Entry 4FQK (X-ray diffraction, 5.65 A resolution (low resolution: residue-level contacts below are approximate; hydrogen-bond / salt-bridge calls are withheld)); this record covers chains A and L of the 4 polymer chains in the assembly.

# Chain A
Name: Hemagglutinin HA1
Organism: Influenza B virus
UniProtKB: C0LT38 (C0LT38_9INFB); the construct lacks a stretch of the UniProt sequence, so the offset changes along the chain: 1-163 = UniProt 16-178; 164-344 = UniProt 182-362
Sequence (347 residues; each row starts with the number of its first residue; a row labelled like 163A-163C holds insertion residues (163A, then the next letters in order)):
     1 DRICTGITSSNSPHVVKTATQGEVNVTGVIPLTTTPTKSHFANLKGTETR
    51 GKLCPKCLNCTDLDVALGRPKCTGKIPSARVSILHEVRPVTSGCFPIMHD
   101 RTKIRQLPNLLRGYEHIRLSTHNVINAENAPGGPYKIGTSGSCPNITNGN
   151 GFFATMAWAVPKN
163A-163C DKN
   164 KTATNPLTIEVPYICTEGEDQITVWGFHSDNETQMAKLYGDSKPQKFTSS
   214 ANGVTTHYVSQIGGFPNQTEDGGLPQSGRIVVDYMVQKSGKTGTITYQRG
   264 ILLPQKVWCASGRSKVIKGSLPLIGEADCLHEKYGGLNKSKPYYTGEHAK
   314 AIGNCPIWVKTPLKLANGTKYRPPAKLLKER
Not modelled in the structure: 7-9, 27, 339-344
Cystine bridges: Cys54-Cys57, Cys60-Cys72, Cys94-Cys143, Cys178-Cys272, Cys292-Cys318
Covalently attached groups: N-acetylglucosamine (NAG) linked to Asn145, Asn194, Asn230, Asn301, Asn330

# Chain L
Name: Antibody CR8059 Light Chain
Organism: Homo sapiens
Notes: fragment: Fab; antibody fragment or engineered binder
Sequence (216 residues; each row starts with the number of its first residue; note: 1 number in that range is skipped by the numbering (no residue carries it; nothing is unmodelled there); a row labelled like 27A-27B holds insertion residues (27A, then the next letters in order)):
     1 QSVLTQPPS
    11 ASGTPGQRVTISCSGSS
27A-27B SN
    28 IGTNYVYWYQQFPGTAPKLLIYRSYQRPSGVPDRFSGSKSGSSASLAISG
    78 LQSEDEADYYCATWDDSL
95A-95B NG
    96 WVFGGGTKLTV
  106A L
   107 RQPKAAPSVTLFPPSSEELQANKATLVCLISDFYPGAVTVAWKADSSPVK
   157 AGVETTTPSKQSNNKYAASSYLSLTPEQWKSHRSYSCQVTHEGSTVEKTV
   207 APTECS
Not modelled in the structure: 106A, 212
Cystine bridges: Cys23-Cys88, Cys134-Cys193

# How chain A and chain L interact
Pairs across the interface (7):
  Thr37(A) - Tyr32(L)
  Lys38(A) - Asn31(L)
  Lys38(A) - Tyr32(L)
  Lys38(A) - Asp93(L)
  Ser39(A) - Tyr32(L)
  Ser39(A) - Arg50(L)
  His40(A) - Arg50(L)
Interface residues without a listed pair, chain L (6 interface residues in all): Thr30, Lys66

# Overview
4 residues of chain A face 6 of chain L across their interface. N-acetylglucosamine is covalently linked to
Asn145(A), Asn194(A), Asn230(A), Asn301(A) and Asn330(A).
Chain A is Hemagglutinin HA1 (Influenza B virus) and chain L is Antibody CR8059 Light Chain (Homo sapiens);
the structure, Influenza B/Brisbane/60/2008 hemagglutinin Fab CR8059 complex, was determined by X-ray
diffraction, deposited together with 4FQH, 4FQI, 4FQJ, 4FQM, 4FQV and 4FQY.
